PDB entry 2QQG | X-ray diffraction, 2.05 A resolution | chains A and B

[Chain A]
Molecule: NAD-dependent deacetylase HST2
Source organism: Saccharomyces cerevisiae
Notes: EC 3.5.1.-
UniProt: P53686 (HST2_YEAST); residues 1-294 here = UniProt positions 1-294
Sequence (308 residues; row label = number of the first residue in the row; numbers below 1 keep their minus sign (Met-13 is residue -13)):
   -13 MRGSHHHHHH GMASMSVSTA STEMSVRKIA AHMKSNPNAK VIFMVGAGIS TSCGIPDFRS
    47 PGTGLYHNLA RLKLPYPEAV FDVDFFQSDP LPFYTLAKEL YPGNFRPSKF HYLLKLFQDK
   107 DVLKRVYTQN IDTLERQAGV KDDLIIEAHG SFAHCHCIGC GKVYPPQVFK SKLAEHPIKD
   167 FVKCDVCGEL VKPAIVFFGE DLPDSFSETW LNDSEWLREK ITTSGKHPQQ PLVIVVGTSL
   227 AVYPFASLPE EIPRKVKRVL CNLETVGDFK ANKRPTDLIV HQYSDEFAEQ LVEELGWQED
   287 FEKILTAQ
Unresolved in the structure: -13 to -3, 210-214, 294
Differences from the reference sequence: expression tag (-13 to 0)
Bound ions: Zn2+: Cys143, Cys146, Cys170, Cys173
Residues lining bound ligands: A1R / nicotinamide: Gly32, Ala33, Gly34, Thr37, Phe44, Arg45, Glu64, Phe67, Gln115, Ile117, Phe184, Gly223, Thr224, Ser225, Leu226, Val228, Cys247, Asn248, Leu249, Glu250, Val252, Gln268, Tyr269, Ser270
Swiss-Prot annotation at these positions:
  - active site: His135 (Proton acceptor)
  - binding site (NAD(+)): Gln115 to Asp118, Gly223 to Ser225, Asn248 to Glu250, Ser270
  - binding site (Zn(2+)): Cys143, Cys146, Cys170, Cys173
  - modified residue: Ser2 (N-acetylserine)
  - mutagenesis: Ile117 (I117A/D/H/W/Y: Nearly or completely catalytically inactive; I117F/V: Near wild-type activity for deacetylation. Increases slightly the KM for NAD(+) to 25 uM)
What the authors report for this chain:
  - binding site for nicotinamide: Phe44, Phe67, Asn116, Ile117
  - catalytic residues: His135 (citing earlier work)
  - mutagenesis - I117A, I117D, I117H, I117W, I117Y: abolished catalytic activity
  - mutagenesis - I117F, I117V: unchanged catalytic activity
  - mutagenesis - I117F (Kd 25.8 uM), I117V (Kd 25.5 uM), D118N (28-fold): decreased binding to NAD+
  - mutagenesis - D118N: decreased catalytic activity

[Chain B]
Molecule: Histone H4
Notes: fragment: sequence database residues 13-23
UniProt: P02309 (H4_YEAST); residues 12-22 here correspond to UniProt positions 13-23 (UniProt number = residue number + 1)
Sequence (11 residues; row label = number of the first residue in the row):
    12 KGGAKRHRKI L
Unresolved in the structure: 19-22
Modified positions: Lys16 (n(6)-acetyllysine; ALY)
Swiss-Prot annotation at these positions:
  - DNA-binding region: Lys16 to Lys20
  - modified residue: Lys12 (N6-acetyl-N6-methyllysine), Lys16 (N6-acetyllysine)

[Chain A / chain B interface]
Residue-residue contacts (32; chain A residue first):
  Glu64(A) - His18(B)  salt bridge
  Phe67(A) - Lys16(B)
  His135(A) - Lys16(B)
  Ile181(A) - Lys16(B)
  Val182(A) - Lys16(B)
  Phe183(A) - Lys16(B)
  Phe184(A) - Lys16(B)
  Phe184(A) - His18(B)
  Gly185(A) - Ala15(B)
  Gly185(A) - Lys16(B)  hydrogen bond (backbone-backbone)
  Glu186(A) - Ala15(B)
  Glu186(A) - Lys16(B)  hydrogen bond (backbone-backbone)
  Asp187(A) - Gly14(B)
  Asp187(A) - Ala15(B)
  Leu188(A) - Lys12(B)
  Pro189(A) - Lys12(B)  hydrogen bond (backbone-side chain)
  Asp190(A) - Lys12(B)
  Phe192(A) - Lys12(B)
  Ser193(A) - Lys12(B)  hydrogen bond (side chain-backbone)
  Ala227(A) - Arg17(B)
  Ala227(A) - His18(B)  hydrogen bond (backbone-side chain)
  Val228(A) - Lys16(B)
  Val228(A) - Arg17(B)
  Val228(A) - His18(B)
  Tyr229(A) - Ala15(B)
  Tyr229(A) - Lys16(B)
  Tyr229(A) - Arg17(B)  hydrogen bond (backbone-backbone)
  Tyr229(A) - His18(B)
  Pro230(A) - Gly13(B)
  Pro230(A) - Gly14(B)
  Pro230(A) - Ala15(B)
  Pro230(A) - Arg17(B)
Interface residues without a listed pair, chain A (20 interface residues in all): Ile117

[Overview]
The interface between chain A and chain B involves 20 residues on one side and 7 on the other, with 6 hydrogen
bonds and 1 salt bridge. Polar pairs include Glu64(A)-His18(B), Pro189(A)-Lys12(B) and Ser193(A)-Lys12(B). The
paper reports the catalytic residue His135(A); I117A, I117D and I117H of chain A, among others, abolish
catalytic activity; 8 substitutions were tested in all.
Here chain A is NAD-dependent deacetylase HST2 (Saccharomyces cerevisiae) and chain B is Histone H4. Entry
2QQG (Hst2 bound to ADP-HPD, acetyllated histone H4 and nicotinamide) was determined by X-ray diffraction,
deposited together with 2QQF, 2OD7, 2OD9 and 2OD2.
